PDB entry 8XK7 | X-ray diffraction, 2.00 A resolution | chains A and C of the 3 polymer chains in the assembly

# Chain A
Molecule: DNA polymerase I, thermostable
Source organism: Thermus aquaticus
Notes: EC 2.7.7.7
UniProtKB: P19821 (DPO1_THEAQ); numbering as in UniProt (aligned over 294-832)
Sequence (554 residues; each row starts with the number of its first residue):
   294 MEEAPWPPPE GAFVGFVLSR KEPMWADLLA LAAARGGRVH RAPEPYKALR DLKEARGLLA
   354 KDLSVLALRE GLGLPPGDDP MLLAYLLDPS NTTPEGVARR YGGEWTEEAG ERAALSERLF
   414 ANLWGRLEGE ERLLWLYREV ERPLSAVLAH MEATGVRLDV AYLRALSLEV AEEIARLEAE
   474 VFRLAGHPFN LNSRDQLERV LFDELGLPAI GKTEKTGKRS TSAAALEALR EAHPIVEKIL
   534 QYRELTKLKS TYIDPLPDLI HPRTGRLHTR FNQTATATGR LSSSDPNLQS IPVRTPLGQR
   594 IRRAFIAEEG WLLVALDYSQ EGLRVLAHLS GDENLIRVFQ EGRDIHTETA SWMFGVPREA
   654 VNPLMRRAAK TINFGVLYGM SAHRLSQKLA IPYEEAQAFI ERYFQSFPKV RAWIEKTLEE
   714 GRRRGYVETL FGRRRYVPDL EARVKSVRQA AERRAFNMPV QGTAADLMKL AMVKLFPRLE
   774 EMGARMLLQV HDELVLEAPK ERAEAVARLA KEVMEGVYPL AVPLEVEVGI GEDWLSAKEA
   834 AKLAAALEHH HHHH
Not modelled in the structure: 294-295, 842-847
Sequence notes: conflict Met-294 (Leu in P19821), Ala-518 (Val in P19821), Ser-583 (Asn in P19821), Glu-614 (Ile in P19821), Gly-615 (Glu in P19821), Asn-655 (Asp in P19821), Lys-681 (Glu in P19821), Gln-742 (Glu in P19821), Arg-747 (Met in P19821); expression tag (833-847)

# Chain C
Molecule: 13-nt DNA strand
Sequence (13 nucleotides; each row starts with the number of its first residue):
   100 GACCACGGCG CCG
Modified / non-standard residues: OMG (o2'-methylguanosine-5'-monophosphate) at position 112

# How chain A and chain C interact
Residue-residue contacts - 38 pairs, chain A then chain C:
  Arg-487(A) with DG107(C), hydrogen bond to the phosphate; DC108(C), salt bridge to the phosphate
  Thr-506(A) with DG107(C), hydrogen bond to the phosphate; DC108(C), phosphate contact
  Glu-507(A) with DG107(C), hydrogen bond to the phosphate
  Lys-508(A) with DG106(C), salt bridge to the phosphate; DG107(C), hydrogen bond to the phosphate
  Thr-509(A) with DG106(C), phosphate contact; DG107(C), hydrogen bond to the phosphate
  Ser-513(A) with DC108(C), hydrogen bond to the phosphate
  Thr-514(A) with DC108(C), hydrogen bond to the phosphate
  Ser-515(A) with DC108(C), phosphate contact; DG109(C), phosphate contact
  Ala-516(A) with DG109(C), hydrogen bond to the phosphate
  Arg-536(A) with DC108(C), hydrogen bond to the phosphate; DG109(C), salt bridge to the phosphate
  Lys-540(A) with DG109(C), hydrogen bond to the base; DC110(C), sugar contact
  Tyr-545(A) with DC110(C), sugar contact
  Arg-573(A) with OMG_112(C), hydrogen bond to the base
  Gln-582(A) with DC111(C), sugar contact
  Ser-583(A) with DC110(C), base contact; DC111(C), sugar contact
  Ile-584(A) with DC111(C), sugar contact
  Pro-585(A) with DC110(C), phosphate contact; DC111(C), phosphate contact
  Val-586(A) with DC111(C), hydrogen bond to the phosphate; OMG_112(C), phosphate contact
  Arg-587(A) with DC111(C), salt bridge to the phosphate; OMG_112(C), salt bridge to the phosphate
  Arg-595(A) with DC111(C), phosphate contact; OMG_112(C), salt bridge to the phosphate
  Glu-614(A) with OMG_112(C), base contact
  Gln-754(A) with OMG_112(C), base contact
  Val-783(A) with OMG_112(C), sugar contact
  His-784(A) with OMG_112(C), sugar contact
  Asp-785(A) with OMG_112(C), hydrogen bond to the sugar
  Glu-786(A) with OMG_112(C), sugar contact
Interface residues without a listed pair, chain A (27 interface residues in all): Leu-541

# Summary
The interface between chain A and chain C involves 27 residues on one side and 7 on the other; the contacts
include 13 hydrogen bonds and 6 salt bridges. Among the polar pairs are Lys-540(A)/DG109(C),
Arg-573(A)/OMG_112(C) and Asp-785(A)/OMG_112(C).
Here chain A is DNA polymerase I, thermostable (Thermus aquaticus) and chain C is a 13-nt DNA strand. Entry
8XK7 (binary complex of DNA polymerase SFM4-3 recognizing C2 methyoxy nucleotide) was determined by X-ray
diffraction together with 8XJR and 8XK9 from the same study.
